PDB entry 8AGC | electron microscopy, 3.10 A resolution | chains D and F of the 9 polymer chains in the assembly

[Chain D]
Name: Dolichyl-diphosphooligosaccharide--protein glycosyltransferase subunit OST2
Source organism: Saccharomyces cerevisiae
UniProtKB: A0A8H4BUV6 (A0A8H4BUV6_YEASX); residue numbers follow UniProt; this construct covers 1-130
Amino-acid sequence (130 residues; numbered 1 to 130; the number before each row is that of its first residue):
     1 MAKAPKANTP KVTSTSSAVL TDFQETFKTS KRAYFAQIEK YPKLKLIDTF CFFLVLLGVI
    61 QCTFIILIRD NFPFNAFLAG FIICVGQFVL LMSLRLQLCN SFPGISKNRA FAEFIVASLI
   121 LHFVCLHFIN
Unresolved in the structure: 1-21
Small-molecule neighbours: palmitoyl-linoleoyl phosphatidylcholine (CPL; 1-palmitoyl-2-linoleoyl-sn-glycero-3-phosphocholine): Leu119, Ile120, Phe123, Val124, His127

[Chain F]
Name: Dolichyl-diphosphooligosaccharide--protein glycosyltransferase subunit 2
Source organism: Saccharomyces cerevisiae
UniProtKB: A0A6V8S2Y6 (A0A6V8S2Y6_YEASX); residues 0-282 here correspond to UniProt positions 1-283 (UniProt number = residue number + 1)
Amino-acid sequence (283 residues; numbered 0 to 282; the number before each row is that of its first residue; numbering starts at 0):
     0 MQFFKTLAAL VSCISFVLAY VAQDVHVSFP STAGKSRVMI GKVEPRIGID ETVPTTITVE
    60 DPNEVIQVNF AIESTNKPFQ NTLLIGLPNK NLEMAFEPEI KDNGKLSMYK YRIDLAKLDA
   120 ALLQEASRSP EPIKATLILA SSTAKPKENL FREILQLNLN FDVDHSDSSL VDKFGIKPEI
   180 HHIFHAEPKR VAKPIAVIFV LIIFITILSL IVTWLNSCAA AFNNIPTGVT AVYFLGFIAT
   240 IVGFEVIFAR YYLGTSIFET LFSSLYLGAP GLLTSTKFLR SFG
Unresolved in the structure: 0-24
Small-molecule neighbours: palmitoyl-linoleoyl phosphatidylcholine (CPL; 1-palmitoyl-2-linoleoyl-sn-glycero-3-phosphocholine): Phe247, Tyr250, Tyr251, Gly253, Thr254, Ser255, Ile256

[How chain D and chain F interact]
Contacting residue pairs - 33 pairs, chain D then chain F:
  Lys45(D) - Cys217(F)
  Leu46(D) - Trp213(F)
  Leu46(D) - Cys217(F)  hydrophobic
  Thr49(D) - Leu209(F)
  Thr49(D) - Thr212(F)
  Thr49(D) - Trp213(F)
  Phe50(D) - Leu209(F)  hydrophobic
  Phe50(D) - Trp213(F)  hydrophobic
  Phe53(D) - Thr205(F)
  Phe53(D) - Leu209(F)  hydrophobic
  Phe53(D) - Thr212(F)
  Leu57(D) - Ile202(F)  hydrophobic
  Leu57(D) - Thr205(F)
  Ile60(D) - Phe198(F)  hydrophobic
  Ile60(D) - Thr205(F)
  Phe64(D) - Phe198(F)  hydrophobic
  Leu67(D) - Phe198(F)  hydrophobic
  Ile68(D) - Val190(F)  hydrophobic
  Phe72(D) - Pro187(F)  hydrophobic
  Asn108(D) - Leu278(F)
  Asn108(D) - Phe281(F)
  Asn108(D) - Gly282(F)
  Ala112(D) - Leu278(F)  hydrophobic
  Ile115(D) - Phe236(F)  hydrophobic
  Ile115(D) - Ile240(F)  hydrophobic
  Leu119(D) - Glu244(F)
  Leu119(D) - Phe247(F)
  His122(D) - Glu244(F)
  Phe123(D) - Phe247(F)  hydrophobic
  Phe123(D) - Tyr250(F)  hydrophobic
  Leu126(D) - Phe247(F)  hydrophobic
  His127(D) - Tyr250(F)
  Asn130(D) - Tyr251(F)
Other interface residues (no listed pair), chain D (23 interface residues in all): Asp70, Phe111, Ile129
Other interface residues (no listed pair), chain F (28 interface residues in all): Lys188, Arg189, Ile194, Ile201, Ile206, Ser208, Ala218, Ala219, Phe243, Ile256

[Summary]
23 residues of chain D and 28 residues of chain F are in contact. Palmitoyl-linoleoyl phosphatidylcholine is
bound between chain D and chain F.
Chain D is Dolichyl-diphosphooligosaccharide--protein glycosyltransferase subunit OST2 and chain F is
Dolichyl-diphosphooligosaccharide--protein glycosyltransferase subunit 2, both from Saccharomyces cerevisiae;
the structure, Structure of yeast oligosaccharylransferase complex with lipid-linked oligosaccharide and
non-acceptor peptide bound, was determined by electron microscopy together with 8AGB and 8AGE from the same
study.
